Entry 5ZK7 (X-ray diffraction, 2.12 A resolution); this record covers chains A and D.

Chain A:
Molecule: Eukaryotic translation initiation factor 4E
Source organism: Homo sapiens
UniProtKB: P06730 (IF4E_HUMAN); residue numbers follow UniProt; this construct covers 28-217
Chain sequence (191 residues; numbered 27 to 217; the number before each row is that of its first residue):
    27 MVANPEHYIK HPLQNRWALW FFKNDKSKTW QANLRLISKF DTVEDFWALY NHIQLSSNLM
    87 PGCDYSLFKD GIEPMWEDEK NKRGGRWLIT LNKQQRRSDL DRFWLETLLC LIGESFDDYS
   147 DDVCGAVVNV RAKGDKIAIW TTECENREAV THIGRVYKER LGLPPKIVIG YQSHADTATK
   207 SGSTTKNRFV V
Disordered / not traced: 27-28, 50-55, 206-210
Construct notes: initiating methionine (27)
Ligand contacts: 7N-methyl-8-hydroguanosine-5'-triphosphate (MGT): Trp56, Met101, Trp102, Glu103, Arg112, Asn155, Arg157, Lys162, Trp166
Curated features (UniProtKB/Swiss-Prot):
  - region (EIF4EBP1/2/3 binding): His37 to Gln40, Trp73 to Asn77, Glu132 to Gly139
  - binding site (mRNA): Trp56, Gln57, Trp102, Glu103, Arg157 to Lys162, Thr205 to Ser207
  - site: Lys159 (Microbial infection: Interaction with potato virus Y VPg)
  - modified residue: Ser209 (Phosphoserine)
  - mutagenesis: Ser53 (S53A/D: No effect on phosphorylation level nor incorporation into eIF4F complex; S53A: Does not affect ability to rescue growth of yeast lacking a functional EIF4E/CDC33 gene), Trp56 (W56A: Impairs mRNA nuclear export. Reduces affinity for ribavirin), Trp73 (W73A: Abolishes binding to EIF4EBP1. Impairs interaction with DDX3X. Does not impair mRNA nuclear export. Does not affect affinity for ribavirin), Trp102 (W102L: Decrease in mRNA cap binding; when associated with A-105), Glu103 (E103A: No effect), Asp104 (D104A: No effect), Glu105 (E105A: Decrease in mRNA cap binding; when associated with L-102), Lys119 (K119A: Higher affinity for EIF4G1), Ser209 (S209A: Abolishes resistance to cellular stress and DNA-damaging agents. Does not affect ability to rescue growth of yeast lacking a functional EIF4E/CDC33 gene; S209D: Phosphomimetic mutant ...)

Chain D:
Molecule: Ace-arg-tyr-ser-arg-MK8-gln-leu-leu-MK8-leu-phe-arg-NH2
Chain sequence (14 residues; row label = number of the first residue in the row; numbering starts at 0):
     0 XRYSRLQLLL LFRX
Modified / non-standard residues: ACE (acetyl group) at position 0, NH2 (amino group) at position 13; Leu5, Leu9 (2-methyl-L-norleucine; MK8)

Chain A / chain D interface:
Pairs across the interface (24; chain A residue first):
  Tyr34(A) - Leu10(D)
  Tyr34(A) - Arg12(D)
  His37(A) - Tyr2(D)
  His37(A) - Leu10(D)
  Pro38(A) - Arg1(D)  hydrogen bond (backbone-side chain)
  Pro38(A) - Tyr2(D)  hydrogen bond (backbone-side chain)
  Leu39(A) - Arg1(D)  hydrogen bond (backbone-side chain)
  Gln40(A) - Arg1(D)  hydrogen bond
  Val69(A) - Tyr2(D)  hydrophobic
  Val69(A) - Leu7(D)
  Val69(A) - Leu10(D)  hydrophobic
  Glu70(A) - Leu10(D)
  Glu70(A) - Arg12(D)
  Trp73(A) - Leu7(D)  hydrogen bond (side chain-backbone)
  Trp73(A) - Leu8(D)  hydrophobic
  Trp73(A) - Leu10(D)
  Trp73(A) - Phe11(D)  hydrophobic
  Asn77(A) - Phe11(D)
  Glu132(A) - Arg4(D)  salt bridge
  Leu135(A) - Leu7(D)
  Leu135(A) - Leu8(D)  hydrophobic
  Gly139(A) - Tyr2(D)
  Gly139(A) - Leu7(D)
  Arg186(A) - Arg4(D)
Other interface residues (no listed pair), chain A (14 interface residues in all): Ile138

In short:
14 residues of chain A and 8 residues of chain D are in contact, with 5 hydrogen bonds and 1 salt bridge.
Polar contacts include Glu132(A)-Arg4(D), Pro38(A)-Arg1(D) and Pro38(A)-Tyr2(D). Bound to chain A:
7N-methyl-8-hydroguanosine-5'-triphosphate.
Chain A is Eukaryotic translation initiation factor 4E (Homo sapiens) and chain D is
Ace-arg-tyr-ser-arg-MK8-gln-leu-leu-MK8-leu-phe-arg-NH2; the structure, Stapled-peptides tailored against
initiation of translation, was determined by X-ray diffraction together with 5ZJY, 5ZJZ, 5ZK5, 5ZK9 and 5ZML
from the same study.
